Entry 6VHO (X-ray diffraction, 2.15 A resolution); this record covers chains AAA and BBB.

# Chain AAA (and BBB)
Protein: Glycosyl hydrolase family 16
From: Bacteroides ovatus (strain ATCC 8483 / DSM 1896 / JCM 5824 / NCTC 11153)
Notes: chain BBB of this document is another copy of the same molecule, construct and numbering; everything in this record applies to it too
Reference sequence: A7LY25 (A7LY25_BACO1); residue numbers follow UniProt; this construct covers 21-271
Amino-acid sequence (272 residues; row label = number of the first residue in the row; numbering starts at 0):
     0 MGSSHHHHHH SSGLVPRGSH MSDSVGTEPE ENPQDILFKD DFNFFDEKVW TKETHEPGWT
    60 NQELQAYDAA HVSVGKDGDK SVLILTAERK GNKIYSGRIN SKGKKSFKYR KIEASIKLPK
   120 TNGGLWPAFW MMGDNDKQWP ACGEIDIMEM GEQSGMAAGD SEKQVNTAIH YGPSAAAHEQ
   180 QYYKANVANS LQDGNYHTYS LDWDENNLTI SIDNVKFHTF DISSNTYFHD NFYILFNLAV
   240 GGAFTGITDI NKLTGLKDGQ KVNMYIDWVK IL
Disordered / not traced: 0-34
Sequence notes: initiating methionine (0); expression tag (1-20)

# Interface between chain AAA and chain BBB
Pairs across the interface (24; chain AAA residue first):
  Gln61(AAA) - Ala156(BBB)
  Ala156(AAA) - Gln61(BBB)
  Tyr170(AAA) - Tyr182(BBB)
  Ala175(AAA) - Asn185(BBB)  hydrogen bond (backbone-side chain)
  His177(AAA) - Ala184(BBB)
  Glu178(AAA) - Tyr182(BBB)  hydrogen bond
  Glu178(AAA) - Lys183(BBB)
  Gln179(AAA) - Tyr181(BBB)
  Gln179(AAA) - Tyr182(BBB)
  Gln179(AAA) - Lys183(BBB)  hydrogen bond (backbone-backbone)
  Gln180(AAA) - Tyr181(BBB)
  Gln180(AAA) - Tyr182(BBB)
  Gln180(AAA) - His217(BBB)
  Tyr181(AAA) - Gln180(BBB)
  Tyr181(AAA) - Tyr181(BBB)  hydrogen bond (backbone-backbone)
  Tyr182(AAA) - Tyr170(BBB)
  Tyr182(AAA) - Glu178(BBB)  hydrogen bond
  Tyr182(AAA) - Gln179(BBB)
  Tyr182(AAA) - Gln180(BBB)
  Lys183(AAA) - Glu178(BBB)
  Lys183(AAA) - Gln179(BBB)  hydrogen bond (backbone-backbone)
  Ala184(AAA) - His177(BBB)
  Asn185(AAA) - Ala175(BBB)  hydrogen bond (side chain-backbone)
  His217(AAA) - Gln180(BBB)
Interface residues without a listed pair, chain AAA (15 interface residues in all): Gln152
Interface residues without a listed pair, chain BBB (15 interface residues in all): Ala242

# In short
The chain AAA/chain BBB interface involves 15 residues from each chain; the contacts include 7 hydrogen bonds.
Polar contacts include Ala175(AAA)-Asn185(BBB), Glu178(AAA)-Tyr182(BBB) and Gln179(AAA)-Lys183(BBB).
Both chains are Glycosyl hydrolase family 16 (Bacteroides ovatus (strain ATCC 8483 / DSM 1896 / JCM 5824 /
NCTC 11153)). Entry 6VHO (Glycoside hydrolase family 16 endo-glucanase from Bacteroides ovatus in complex with
G4G4G3G-NHCOCH2Br) was determined by X-ray diffraction together with 7KR6 from the same study.
